PDB entry 3UAI | X-ray diffraction, 3.06 A resolution | chains A and B of the 4 polymer chains in the assembly

[Chain A]
Molecule: H/ACA ribonucleoprotein complex subunit 4
Organism: Saccharomyces cerevisiae
Notes: EC 5.4.99.-; fragment: Core domain
UniProtKB: P33322 (CBF5_YEAST); residue numbers follow UniProt; this construct covers 3-394
Amino-acid sequence (400 residues; each row starts with the number of its first residue):
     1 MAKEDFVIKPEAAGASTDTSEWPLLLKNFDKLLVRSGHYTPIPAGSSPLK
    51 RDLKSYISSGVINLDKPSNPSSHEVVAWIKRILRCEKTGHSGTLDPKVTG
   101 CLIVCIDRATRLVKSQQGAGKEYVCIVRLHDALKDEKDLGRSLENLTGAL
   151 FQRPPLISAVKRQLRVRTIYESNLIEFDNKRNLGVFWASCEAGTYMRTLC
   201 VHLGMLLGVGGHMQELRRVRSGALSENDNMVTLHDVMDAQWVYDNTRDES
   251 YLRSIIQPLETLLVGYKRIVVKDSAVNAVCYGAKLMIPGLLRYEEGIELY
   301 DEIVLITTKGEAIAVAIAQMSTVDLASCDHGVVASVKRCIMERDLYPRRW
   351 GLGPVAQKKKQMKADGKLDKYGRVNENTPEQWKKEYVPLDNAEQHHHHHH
Not modelled in the structure: 1-17, 157-160, 379-400
Differences from the reference sequence: expression tag (1-2, 395-400)
Curated features (UniProtKB/Swiss-Prot):
  - active site: D95 (Nucleophile)
  - modified residue: S47 (Phosphoserine), T378 (Phosphothreonine)
  - cross-link (Glycyl lysine isopeptide (Lys-Gly)): K9 (interchain with G-Cter in ubiquitin), K267 (interchain with G-Cter in ubiquitin)
  - mutagenesis: D65 (D65A: Reduced pseudouridylation of rRNA and reduced snoRNA levels), L94 (L94A: Reduced pseudouridylation of rRNA), D95 (D95A: Abolished pseudouridylation of rRNA. Abolishes pseudouridylation at position 93 in U2 snRNA)
From the paper describing this entry:
  - mutagenesis - I8T, K9E, E11K, T19M, R35T, S36A, H38A, L291F, V323S: unchanged binding to Protein SHQ1

[Chain B]
Molecule: H/ACA ribonucleoprotein complex subunit 3
Organism: Saccharomyces cerevisiae
UniProtKB: Q6Q547 (NOP10_YEAST); residue numbers follow UniProt; this construct covers 1-58
Amino-acid sequence (58 residues; each row starts with the number of its first residue):
     1 MHLMYTLGPDGKRIYTLKKVTESGEITKSAHPARFSPDDKYSRQRVTLKK
    51 RFGLVPGQ
Not modelled in the structure: 49-58

[Chain A / chain B interface]
Pairs across the interface - 49 pairs, chain A then chain B:
  D65(A) - P32(B)
  K66(A) - P32(B)
  P67(A) - P32(B)  hydrophobic
  S68(A) - M1(B)
  W78(A) - F35(B)
  W78(A) - P37(B)
  T99(A) - H31(B)  hydrogen bond
  V124(A) - L3(B)  hydrophobic
  V124(A) - Y15(B)  hydrophobic
  I126(A) - H2(B)
  I126(A) - L3(B)
  I126(A) - L17(B)  hydrophobic
  I175(A) - Y15(B)
  E176(A) - T16(B)  hydrogen bond
  E176(A) - L17(B)  hydrogen bond (side chain-backbone)
  E176(A) - K18(B)
  R181(A) - H2(B)
  L183(A) - H2(B)
  L183(A) - L17(B)
  V185(A) - L3(B)  hydrophobic
  V185(A) - L17(B)  hydrophobic
  E215(A) - M1(B)
  E215(A) - H2(B)  hydrogen bond (side chain-backbone)
  E215(A) - L3(B)  hydrogen bond (side chain-backbone)
  E215(A) - H31(B)  salt bridge
  R217(A) - L3(B)
  R217(A) - R13(B)
  R217(A) - Y15(B)  hydrogen bond
  R217(A) - A30(B)  hydrogen bond (side chain-backbone)
  R217(A) - P32(B)
  V219(A) - Y15(B)
  E226(A) - R13(B)  salt bridge
  E226(A) - Y15(B)  hydrogen bond
  N227(A) - K12(B)
  L233(A) - F35(B)  hydrophobic
  H234(A) - R34(B)  hydrogen bond (side chain-backbone)
  H234(A) - F35(B)
  H234(A) - D39(B)  salt bridge
  H234(A) - R45(B)
  M237(A) - F35(B)  hydrophobic
  M237(A) - P37(B)
  M237(A) - D39(B)
  M237(A) - S42(B)
  D238(A) - S42(B)
  D238(A) - R45(B)  salt bridge
  W241(A) - S42(B)
  W241(A) - R43(B)
  W241(A) - V46(B)  hydrophobic
  V242(A) - V46(B)  hydrophobic
Interface residues without a listed pair, chain A (31 interface residues in all): R81, I82, D178, Q214, L216, T232, Y251
Interface residues without a listed pair, chain B (21 interface residues in all): A33

[Summary]
31 residues of chain A and 21 residues of chain B are in contact; the contacts include 9 hydrogen bonds and 4
salt bridges. Polar pairs include E215(A)-H31(B), E226(A)-R13(B) and H234(A)-D39(B). The paper reports that
I8T, K9E and E11K of chain A, among others, leave binding to Protein SHQ1 unchanged; 9 substitutions were
tested in all.
Chain A is H/ACA ribonucleoprotein complex subunit 4 and chain B is H/ACA ribonucleoprotein complex subunit 3,
both from Saccharomyces cerevisiae; the structure, Structure of the Shq1-Cbf5-Nop10-Gar1 complex from
Saccharomyces cerevisiae, was determined by X-ray diffraction, deposited together with 3UAH.
